Entry 6G2P (X-ray diffraction, 2.60 A resolution); this record covers chains B and A.

Chain B (and A):
Name: Flavin-dependent L-tryptophan oxidase VioA
Source organism: Chromobacterium violaceum ATCC 12472
Notes: EC 1.4.3.23; chain A of this document is another copy of the same molecule, construct and numbering; everything in this record applies to it too
UniProtKB: Q9S3V1 (VIOA_CHRVO); residue numbers follow UniProt; this construct covers 2-418
Sequence (417 residues; row label = number of the first residue in the row):
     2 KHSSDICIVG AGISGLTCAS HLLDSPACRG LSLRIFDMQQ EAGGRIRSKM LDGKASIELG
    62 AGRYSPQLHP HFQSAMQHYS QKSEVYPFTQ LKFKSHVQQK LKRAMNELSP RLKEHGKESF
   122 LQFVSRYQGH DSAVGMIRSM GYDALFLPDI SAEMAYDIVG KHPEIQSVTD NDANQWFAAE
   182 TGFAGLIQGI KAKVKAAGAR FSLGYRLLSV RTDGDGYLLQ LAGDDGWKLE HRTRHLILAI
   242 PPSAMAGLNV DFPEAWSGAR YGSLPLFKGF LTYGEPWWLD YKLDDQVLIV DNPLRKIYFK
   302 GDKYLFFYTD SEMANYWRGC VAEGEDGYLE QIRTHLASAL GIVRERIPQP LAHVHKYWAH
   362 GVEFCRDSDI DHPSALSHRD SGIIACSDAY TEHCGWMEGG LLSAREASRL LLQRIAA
Unresolved in the structure: 369-371 (chain A: 368-372)
Metal / ion sites: Mg2+: Ala-240 (together with FAD)
Ligand contacts:
  - FAD (flavin-adenine dinucleotide): Val-10, Gly-11, Ala-12, Gly-13, Ile-14, Ser-15, Gly-16, Asp-38, Met-39, Gln-40, Gly-44, Gly-45, Arg-46, Ile-47, Leu-60, Gly-61, Ala-62, Gly-63, Arg-64, Tyr-206, Arg-207, Leu-208, Ala-240, Ile-241, Pro-242, Ala-245, Leu-249, Leu-267, Lys-269, Tyr-309, Trp-359, Gly-362, Ser-388, Asp-389, Gly-396, Trp-397, Met-398
  - tryptophan (TRP): Arg-64, Tyr-143, Ala-145, Ile-159, His-163, Leu-265, Leu-267, Tyr-309, Asp-311, Val-363, Gly-396, Trp-397
Swiss-Prot annotation at these positions:
  - binding site (Mg(2+)): Gly-13, Gly-16, Ala-240
  - binding site (FAD): Ser-15, Asp-38, Arg-46, Arg-64, Leu-208, Met-398
  - binding site (substrate): Arg-64, His-163, Tyr-309
  - mutagenesis: Arg-64 (R64Q/S: No activity), His-163 (H163A: Almost no effect on activity; H163N: Retains 8% of wild-type activity), Lys-269 (K269Q/S: Retains less than 2% of wild-type activity), Tyr-309 (Y309A: Retains 5% of wild-type activity), Val-363 (V363A: Retains 50% of wild-type activity; V363Q: Retains 17% of wild-type activity), Trp-397 (W397A: No activity; W397Y: Retains 60% of wild-type activity)
What the authors report for this chain:
  - binding site for tryptophan: Arg-64, Ala-145, Tyr-309, Asp-311
  - catalytic residues: Arg-64, Tyr-309

Chain B / chain A interface:
Residue-residue contacts (21):
  Arg-201(B) / Asp-327(A)  salt bridge
  Tyr-206(B) / Arg-319(A)  hydrogen bond
  Tyr-206(B) / Ala-323(A)
  Asp-226(B) / Arg-319(A)  salt bridge
  Asp-226(B) / Tyr-358(A)
  Asp-226(B) / Ala-360(A)
  Trp-228(B) / Asn-316(A)
  Trp-228(B) / Arg-319(A)
  Trp-228(B) / Gly-320(A)
  Trp-228(B) / Tyr-358(A)
  Asn-316(B) / Trp-228(A)
  Arg-319(B) / Tyr-206(A)  hydrogen bond
  Arg-319(B) / Asp-226(A)  salt bridge
  Arg-319(B) / Trp-228(A)
  Gly-320(B) / Trp-228(A)
  Ala-323(B) / His-3(A)  hydrogen bond (backbone-side chain)
  Ala-323(B) / Tyr-206(A)
  Ala-323(B) / Leu-230(A)  hydrophobic
  Tyr-358(B) / Asp-226(A)
  Tyr-358(B) / Trp-228(A)
  Ala-360(B) / Asp-226(A)
Other interface residues (no listed pair), chain B (13 interface residues in all): Lys-2, Leu-230, Glu-324
Other interface residues (no listed pair), chain A (17 interface residues in all): Arg-35, Ser-203, Glu-324, Gly-325, Lys-357

Overview:
The interface between chain B and chain A involves 13 residues on one side and 17 on the other; the contacts
include 3 hydrogen bonds and 3 salt bridges. Among the polar pairs are Arg-201(B)/Asp-327(A),
Asp-226(B)/Arg-319(A) and Tyr-206(B)/Arg-319(A). From the paper: catalytic residues Arg-64(B) and Tyr-309(B);
a binding site for tryptophan at Arg-64(B), Ala-145(B) and Tyr-309(B) among others.
Chain B and chain A are both Flavin-dependent L-tryptophan oxidase VioA (Chromobacterium violaceum ATCC
12472); the structure, Crystal structure of L-tryptophan oxidase VioA from Chromobacterium violaceum in
complex with L-tryptophan, was determined by X-ray diffraction, deposited together with 6FW7, 6FW8, 6FW9 and
6FWA.
